PDB entry 8FIX | electron microscopy, 3.90 A resolution | chains D and R of the 8 polymer chains in the assembly

# Chain D
Protein: DNA-directed RNA polymerase subunit beta'
From: Escherichia coli K-12
Notes: EC 2.7.7.6
UniProtKB: P0A8T7 (RPOC_ECOLI); residues 1-1407 here = UniProt positions 1-1407
Amino-acid sequence (1407 residues; each row starts with the number of its first residue):
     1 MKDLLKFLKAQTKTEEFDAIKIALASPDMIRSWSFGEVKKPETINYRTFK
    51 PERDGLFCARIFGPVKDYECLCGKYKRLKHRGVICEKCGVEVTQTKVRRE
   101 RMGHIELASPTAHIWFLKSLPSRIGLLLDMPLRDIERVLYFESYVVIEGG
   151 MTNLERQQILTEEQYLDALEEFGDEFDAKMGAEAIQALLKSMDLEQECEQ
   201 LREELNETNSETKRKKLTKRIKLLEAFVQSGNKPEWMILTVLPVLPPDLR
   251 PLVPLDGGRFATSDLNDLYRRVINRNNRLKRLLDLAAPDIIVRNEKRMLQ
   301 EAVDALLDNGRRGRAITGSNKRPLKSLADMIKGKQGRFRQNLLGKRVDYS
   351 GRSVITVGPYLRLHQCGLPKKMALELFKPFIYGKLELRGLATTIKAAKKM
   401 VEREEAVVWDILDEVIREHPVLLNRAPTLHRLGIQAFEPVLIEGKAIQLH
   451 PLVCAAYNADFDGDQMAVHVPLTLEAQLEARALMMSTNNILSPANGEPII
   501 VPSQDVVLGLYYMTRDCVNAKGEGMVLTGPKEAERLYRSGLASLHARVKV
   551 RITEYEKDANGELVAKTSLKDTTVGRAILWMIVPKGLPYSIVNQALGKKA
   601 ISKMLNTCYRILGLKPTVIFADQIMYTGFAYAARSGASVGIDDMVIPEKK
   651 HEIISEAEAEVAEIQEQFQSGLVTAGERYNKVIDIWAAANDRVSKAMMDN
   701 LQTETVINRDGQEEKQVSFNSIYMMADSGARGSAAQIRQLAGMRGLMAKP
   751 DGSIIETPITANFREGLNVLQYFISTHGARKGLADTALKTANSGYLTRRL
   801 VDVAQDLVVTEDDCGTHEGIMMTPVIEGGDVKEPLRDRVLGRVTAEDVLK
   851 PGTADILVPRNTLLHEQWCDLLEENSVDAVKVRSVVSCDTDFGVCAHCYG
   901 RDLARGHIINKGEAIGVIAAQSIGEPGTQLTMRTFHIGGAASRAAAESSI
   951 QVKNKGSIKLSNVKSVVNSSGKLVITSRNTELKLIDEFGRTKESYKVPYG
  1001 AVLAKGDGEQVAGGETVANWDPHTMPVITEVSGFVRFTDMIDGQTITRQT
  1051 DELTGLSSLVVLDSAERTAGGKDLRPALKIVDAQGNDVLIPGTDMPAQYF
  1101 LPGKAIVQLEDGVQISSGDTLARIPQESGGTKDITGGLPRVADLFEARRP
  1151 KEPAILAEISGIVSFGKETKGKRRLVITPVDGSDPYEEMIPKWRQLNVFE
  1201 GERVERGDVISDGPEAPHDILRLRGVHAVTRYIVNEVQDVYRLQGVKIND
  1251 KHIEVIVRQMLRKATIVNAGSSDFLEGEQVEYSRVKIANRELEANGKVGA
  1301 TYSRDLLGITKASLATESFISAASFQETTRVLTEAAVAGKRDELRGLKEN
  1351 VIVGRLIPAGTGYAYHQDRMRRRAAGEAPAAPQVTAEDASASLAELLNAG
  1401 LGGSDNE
Disordered / not traced: 1-15, 936-947, 1125-1134, 1374-1407
Metal / ion sites: Zn2+ site 1: Cys72, Cys85, Cys88; Mg2+: Asp460, Asp464; Zn2+ site 2: Cys814, Cys888, Cys895, Cys898
Swiss-Prot annotation at these positions:
  - binding site (Zn(2+)): Cys70, Cys72, Cys85, Cys88, Cys814, Cys888, Cys895, Cys898
  - binding site (Mg(2+)): Asp460, Asp462, Asp464
  - modified residue: Lys983 (N6-acetyllysine)
  - mutagenesis: Gln504 (Q504P: Resistant to antibiotics salinamide A and B), Asn690 (N690D: Resistant to antibiotics salinamide A and B), Met697 (M697V: Resistant to antibiotics salinamide A and B), Ala735 (A735T: Resistant to antibiotics salinamide A and B), Arg738 (R738C/H/P/S: Resistant to antibiotics salinamide A and B), Ala748 (A748E: Resistant to antibiotics salinamide A and B), Pro758 (P758S/T: Resistant to antibiotics salinamide A and B), Phe763 (F763C: Resistant to antibiotics salinamide A and B), Ser775 (S775A: Resistant to antibiotics salinamide A and B), Ala779 (A779T/V: Resistant to antibiotics salinamide A and B), Arg780 (R780C: Resistant to antibiotics salinamide A and B), Gly782 (G782A/C: Resistant to antibiotics salinamide A and B), 1 further mutagenesis entry in UniProt

# Chain R
Molecule: 11-nt RNA strand
Sequence (11 nucleotides; each row starts with the number of its first residue):
     1 CCGGACAAUUU

# How chain D and chain R interact
Pairs across the interface (4; chain D residue first):
  Val253(D) - C1(R)  sugar contact
  Asp460(D) - U10(R)  phosphate contact
  Asp464(D) - U9(R)  sugar contact
  Thr790(D) - U10(R)  sugar contact
Other interface residues (no listed pair), chain D (8 interface residues in all): Asp462, Leu783, Thr786, Thr928
Other interface residues (no listed pair), chain R (4 interface residues in all): U11

# In short
Chain D and chain R form an interface of 8 and 4 residues respectively. Cys72(D), Cys85(D) and Cys88(D) form
the Zn2+ site 1. Curated annotation (UniProt) lists 8 Zn2+-binding residues, 3 Mg2+-binding residues and 13
mutagenesis sites on chain D.
Chain D is DNA-directed RNA polymerase subunit beta' (Escherichia coli K-12) and chain R is an 11-nt RNA
strand; the structure, Cryo-EM structure of E. coli RNA polymerase backtracked elongation complex harboring a
terminal mismatch, was determined by electron microscopy together with 8FIY from the same study.
